Entry 4HND (X-ray diffraction, 3.20 A resolution); this record covers chains A and B.

[Chain A (and B)]
Name: Phosphatidylinositol 4-kinase type 2-alpha
Organism: Homo sapiens
Notes: EC 2.7.1.67; chain B of this document is another copy of the same molecule, construct and numbering; everything in this record applies to it too
UniProtKB: Q9BTU6 (P4K2A_HUMAN); residue numbers follow UniProt; this construct covers 78-453
Amino-acid sequence (384 residues; each row starts with the number of its first residue):
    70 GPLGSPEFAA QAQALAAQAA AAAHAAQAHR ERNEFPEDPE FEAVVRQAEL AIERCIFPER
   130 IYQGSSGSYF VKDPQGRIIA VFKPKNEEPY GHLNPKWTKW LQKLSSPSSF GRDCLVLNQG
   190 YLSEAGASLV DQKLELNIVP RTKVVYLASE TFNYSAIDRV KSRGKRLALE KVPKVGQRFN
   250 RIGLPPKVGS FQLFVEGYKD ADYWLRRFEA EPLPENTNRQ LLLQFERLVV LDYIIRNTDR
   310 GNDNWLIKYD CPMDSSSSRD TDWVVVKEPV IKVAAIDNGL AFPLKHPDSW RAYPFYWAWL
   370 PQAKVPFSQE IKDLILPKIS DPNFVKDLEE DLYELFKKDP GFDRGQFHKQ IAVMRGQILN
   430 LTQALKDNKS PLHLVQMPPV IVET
Disordered / not traced: 70, 173-178, 239-246, 322-337 (chain B: 172-179, 232-252, 321-337, 453)
Differences from the reference sequence: expression tag (70-77); engineered mutation Ser174 (Cys in Q9BTU6), Ser175 (Cys in Q9BTU6), Ser177 (Cys in Q9BTU6), Ser178 (Cys in Q9BTU6)
Modified positions: Mse322 (selenomethionine); Mse423 (selenomethionine; parent Met); Mse446 (selenomethionine; parent Met)
Swiss-Prot annotation at these positions:
  - region: Ile130 to Gly136 (G-loop), Glu157 to Tyr159 (Important for substrate binding), Lys268 to Arg276 (Important for interaction with membranes), Arg305 to Asn313 (Catalytic loop), Ala344 to Phe364 (Activation loop), Trp359 to Trp368 (Important for interaction with membranes)
  - binding site (ATP): Tyr131 to Ser137, Lys152, Gln261 to Val264, Asp346
  - natural variant: Arg275 (R275W: Found in a patient with cutis laxa, a choreoathetoid movement disorder, dysmorphic features and intellectual disability; uncertain significance)
  - mutagenesis: Arg129 (R129E: Reduces enzyme activity, probably due to impaired membrane-association; when associated with E-275 and E-276), Lys152 (K152A: Abolishes enzyme activity), Glu157 to Tyr159 (Abolishes enzyme activity), Asn163 (N163A: Reduces enzyme activity), Lys165 to Lys172 (Abolishes enzyme activity), Lys165 (K165A: Abolishes enzyme activity; when associated with A-168 and A-172), Trp166 (W166A: Reduces enzyme activity), Lys168 (K168A: Abolishes enzyme activity; when associated with A-165 and A-172), Lys172 (K172A: Abolishes enzyme activity; when associated with A-165 and A-168), Leu184 (L184A: Abolishes enzyme activity; when associated with A-349), Phe263 (F263A: Abolishes enzyme activity; when associated with A-345), Asp269 (D269A: Reduces enzyme activity by half), 9 further mutagenesis entries in UniProt
Ligand contacts: ADP (adenosine-5'-diphosphate): Ile130, Gly133, Ser134, Ser137, Phe139, Val150, Lys152, Pro209, Gln261, Leu262, Phe263, Val264, Asp269, Asn313, Leu315, Ile345, Asp346
What the authors report for this chain:
  - mutagenesis - K152A, L184A/L349A, F263A/I345A: abolished catalytic activity
  - mutagenesis - R129A, D269A: decreased catalytic activity

[How chain A and chain B interact]
Contacting residue pairs - 22 pairs, chain A then chain B:
  Pro281(A) - Lys373(B)
  Pro281(A) - Pro375(B)
  Leu282(A) - Val374(B)
  Leu282(A) - Pro375(B)
  Glu284(A) - Glu284(B)
  Glu284(A) - Asn287(B)
  Glu284(A) - Arg288(B)
  Glu284(A) - Leu291(B)
  Glu284(A) - Val374(B)
  Asn285(A) - Arg288(B)  hydrogen bond
  Asn285(A) - Glu379(B)  hydrogen bond
  Asn287(A) - Glu284(B)
  Arg288(A) - Glu284(B)
  Arg288(A) - Asn285(B)  hydrogen bond
  Arg288(A) - Arg288(B)
  Leu291(A) - Glu284(B)
  Val374(A) - Leu282(B)
  Val374(A) - Glu284(B)
  Pro375(A) - Pro281(B)
  Pro375(A) - Leu282(B)
  Pro375(A) - Pro283(B)
  Glu379(A) - Asn285(B)  hydrogen bond
Also at the interface, not in a pair above, chain A (12 interface residues in all): Pro283, Lys373
Also at the interface, not in a pair above, chain B (13 interface residues in all): Ser377

[Overview]
Chain A and chain B form an interface of 12 and 13 residues respectively; the contacts include 4 hydrogen
bonds. Among the polar pairs are Asn285(A)-Arg288(B) and Asn285(A)-Glu379(B). Bound to chain A: ADP. From the
paper: K152A, L184A/L349A and F263A/I345A of chain A abolish catalytic activity; R129A and D269A of chain A
reduce catalytic activity.
Chain A and chain B are both Phosphatidylinositol 4-kinase type 2-alpha (Homo sapiens); the structure, Crystal
structure of the catalytic domain of Selenomethionine substituted human PI4KIIalpha in complex with ADP, was
determined by X-ray diffraction together with 4HNE from the same study.
